PDB entry 7NJK | electron microscopy, 2.52 A resolution | chains A and D of the 20 polymer chains in the assembly

Chain A:
Name: ATP synthase subunit alpha
Source organism: Mycolicibacterium smegmatis (strain ATCC 700084 / mc(2)155)
Notes: EC 7.1.2.2
UniProtKB: A0R202 (ATPA_MYCS2); numbering as in UniProt (aligned over 1-548)
Sequence (548 residues; numbered 1 to 548; the number before each row is that of its first residue):
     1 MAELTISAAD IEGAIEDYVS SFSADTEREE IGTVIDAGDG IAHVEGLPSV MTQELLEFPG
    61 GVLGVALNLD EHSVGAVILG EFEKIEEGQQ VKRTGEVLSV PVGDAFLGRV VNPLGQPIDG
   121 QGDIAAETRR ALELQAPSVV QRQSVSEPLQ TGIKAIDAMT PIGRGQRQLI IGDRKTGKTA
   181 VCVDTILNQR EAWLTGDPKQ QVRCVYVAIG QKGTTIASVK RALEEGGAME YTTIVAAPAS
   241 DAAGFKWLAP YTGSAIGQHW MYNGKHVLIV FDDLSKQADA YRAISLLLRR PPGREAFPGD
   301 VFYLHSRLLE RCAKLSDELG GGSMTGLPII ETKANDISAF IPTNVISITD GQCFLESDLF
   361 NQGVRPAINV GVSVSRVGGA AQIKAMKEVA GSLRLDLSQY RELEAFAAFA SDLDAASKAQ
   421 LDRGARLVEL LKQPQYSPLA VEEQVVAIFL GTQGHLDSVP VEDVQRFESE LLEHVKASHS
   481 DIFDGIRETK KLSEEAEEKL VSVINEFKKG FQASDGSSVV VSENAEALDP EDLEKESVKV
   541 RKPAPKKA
Not modelled in the structure: 1-4, 23-28, 407-410, 522-548
Ion coordination: Mg2+: T179 (together with ATP)
Residues lining bound ligands: ATP (adenosine-5'-triphosphate): D173, R174, K175, T176, G177, K178, T179, A180, E331, F360, R365, P366, Q433, P434, Q435
Curated features (UniProtKB/Swiss-Prot):
  - binding site (ATP): G172 to T179
  - site: S373 (Required for activity)

Chain D:
Name: ATP synthase subunit beta
Source organism: Mycolicibacterium smegmatis (strain ATCC 700084 / mc(2)155)
Notes: EC 7.1.2.2
UniProtKB: A0R200 (ATPB_MYCS2); residue numbers follow UniProt; this construct covers 1-475
Sequence (475 residues; row label = number of the first residue in the row):
     1 MTATAEKTAG RVVRITGPVV DVEFPRGSVP ELFNALHAEI TFGALAKTLT LEVAQHLGDS
    61 LVRCISMQPT DGLVRGVEVT DTGASISVPV GDGVKGHVFN ALGDCLDDPG YGKDFEHWSI
   121 HRKPPAFSDL EPRTEMLETG LKVVDLLTPY VRGGKIALFG GAGVGKTVLI QEMINRIARN
   181 FGGTSVFAGV GERTREGNDL WVELADANVL KDTALVFGQM DEPPGTRMRV ALSALTMAEF
   241 FRDEQGQDVL LFIDNIFRFT QAGSEVSTLL GRMPSAVGYQ PTLADEMGEL QERITSTRGR
   301 SITSMQAVYV PADDYTDPAP ATTFAHLDAT TELSRAVFSK GIFPAVDPLA SSSTILDPAI
   361 VGDEHYRVAQ EVIRILQRYK DLQDIIAILG IDELSEEDKQ LVNRARRIER FLSQNMMAAE
   421 QFTGQPGSTV PLKETIEAFD KLTKGEFDHL PEQAFFLIGG LDDLAKKAES LGAKL
Not modelled in the structure: 1-7
Ion coordination: Mg2+: T167 (together with ADP)
Residues lining bound ligands: ADP (adenosine-5'-diphosphate): G161, A162, G163, V164, G165, K166, T167, V168, E196, F338, F343, M416, A419, F422, T423

How chain A and chain D interact:
Residue-residue contacts (78):
  I35(A) - G58(D)
  D36(A) - H56(D)
  D36(A) - L57(D)
  A37(A) - Q55(D)
  A37(A) - H56(D)  hydrogen bond (backbone-backbone)
  D39(A) - Q55(D)  hydrogen bond
  D39(A) - R272(D)  salt bridge
  F82(A) - L32(D)
  E83(A) - F33(D)
  E83(A) - K123(D)  salt bridge
  I85(A) - L32(D)
  E86(A) - E31(D)
  E86(A) - H56(D)
  E87(A) - H56(D)  hydrogen bond (backbone-side chain)
  E87(A) - G58(D)
  E87(A) - D59(D)
  E87(A) - S60(D)  hydrogen bond (side chain-backbone)
  I118(A) - F127(D)
  I118(A) - S128(D)
  D119(A) - S128(D)
  R174(A) - F324(D)
  R174(A) - E332(D)  salt bridge
  R174(A) - S352(D)
  K175(A) - S352(D)
  K212(A) - E292(D)
  K212(A) - A325(D)
  K212(A) - H326(D)
  K212(A) - L327(D)
  K212(A) - D328(D)  salt bridge
  G213(A) - F127(D)
  G213(A) - L130(D)
  G213(A) - E292(D)  hydrogen bond (backbone-side chain)
  T214(A) - T295(D)
  I216(A) - F127(D)  hydrophobic
  A217(A) - L130(D)
  A217(A) - P132(D)
  S218(A) - P132(D)
  R221(A) - E131(D)  salt bridge
  R221(A) - P132(D)
  P238(A) - E292(D)
  A239(A) - G288(D)
  A239(A) - H326(D)
  S240(A) - P124(D)
  S240(A) - G288(D)
  S240(A) - E292(D)  hydrogen bond
  A243(A) - D285(D)
  K246(A) - A284(D)
  K246(A) - D285(D)  salt bridge
  K276(A) - A325(D)
  R282(A) - S275(D)  hydrogen bond
  A283(A) - P281(D)
  A283(A) - D285(D)
  L286(A) - M273(D)  hydrophobic
  L286(A) - P274(D)
  L286(A) - S275(D)
  L286(A) - P281(D)  hydrophobic
  L287(A) - P281(D)  hydrophobic
  L287(A) - T282(D)
  R289(A) - G271(D)  hydrogen bond (side chain-backbone)
  R289(A) - M273(D)
  R290(A) - M273(D)
  P292(A) - M273(D)  hydrophobic
  E295(A) - A276(D)
  A296(A) - S275(D)
  A296(A) - A276(D)
  K333(A) - T316(D)  hydrogen bond (side chain-backbone)
  K333(A) - A321(D)
  A334(A) - T316(D)
  D358(A) - Q377(D)
  N361(A) - L349(D)  hydrogen bond (side chain-backbone)
  N361(A) - I373(D)
  N361(A) - R374(D)
  N361(A) - Q377(D)  hydrogen bond
  Q362(A) - R374(D)
  Q362(A) - Q377(D)
  Q362(A) - D381(D)
  R365(A) - Y366(D)  hydrogen bond
  R365(A) - Q370(D)  hydrogen bond
Interface residues without a listed pair, chain A (47 interface residues in all): G38, E81, V110, G120, Q211, T215
Interface residues without a listed pair, chain D (54 interface residues in all): V29, L61, K155, E289, Y315, P318, T330, A350, T354

In short:
Chain A and chain D form an interface of 47 and 54 residues respectively, with 13 hydrogen bonds and 6 salt
bridges. Among the polar pairs are D39(A)-R272(D), E83(A)-K123(D) and R174(A)-E332(D). Chain A binds ATP.
Bound to chain D: ADP.
Here chain A is ATP synthase subunit alpha and chain D is ATP synthase subunit beta, both from
Mycolicibacterium smegmatis (strain ATCC 700084 / mc(2)155). Entry 7NJK (Mycobacterium smegmatis ATP synthase
state 1a) was determined by electron microscopy together with 7NJL, 7NJM, 7NJN, 7NJO, 7NJP, 7NJQ and 20
further entries from the same study.
